Entry 8XAX (electron microscopy, 2.92 A resolution); this record covers chains C and H of the 20 polymer chains in the assembly.

# Chain C
Name: ATP-binding protein
Organism: Escherichia coli
UniProtKB: A0A9X9SUP5 (A0A9X9SUP5_ECOLX); residue numbers follow UniProt; this construct covers 1-571
Sequence (571 residues; numbered 1 to 571; the number before each row is that of its first residue):
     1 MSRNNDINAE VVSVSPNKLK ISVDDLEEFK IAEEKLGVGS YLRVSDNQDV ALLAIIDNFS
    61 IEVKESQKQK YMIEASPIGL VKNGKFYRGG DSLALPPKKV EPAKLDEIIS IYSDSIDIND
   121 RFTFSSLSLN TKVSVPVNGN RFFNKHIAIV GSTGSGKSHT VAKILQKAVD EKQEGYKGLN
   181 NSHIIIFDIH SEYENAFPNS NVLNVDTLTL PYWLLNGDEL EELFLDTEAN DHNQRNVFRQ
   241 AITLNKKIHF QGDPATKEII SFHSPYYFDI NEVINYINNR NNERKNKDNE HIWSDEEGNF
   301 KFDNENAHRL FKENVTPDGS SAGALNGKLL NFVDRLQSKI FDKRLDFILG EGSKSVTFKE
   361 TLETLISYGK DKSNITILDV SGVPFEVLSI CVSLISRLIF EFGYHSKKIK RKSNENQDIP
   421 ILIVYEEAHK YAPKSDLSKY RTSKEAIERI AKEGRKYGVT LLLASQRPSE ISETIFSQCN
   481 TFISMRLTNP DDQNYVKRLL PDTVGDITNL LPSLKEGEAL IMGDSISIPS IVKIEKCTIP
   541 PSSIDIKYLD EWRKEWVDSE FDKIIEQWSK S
Unresolved in the structure: 1-4
Metal / ion sites: Mg2+: S158 (together with AMP-PNP)
Residues lining bound ligands:
  - AMP-PNP (ANP; phosphoaminophosphonic acid-adenylate ester), molecule 1: S152, T153, G154, S155, G156, K157, S158, H159, E427, Q466, E516, G517, K533, I534, E535, K536, S543, D545
  - AMP-PNP (ANP), molecule 2: K452, R455, K456
What the authors report for this chain:
  - mutagenesis - K157A: decreased growth in response to phage lambda

# Chain H
Name: DUF4297
Organism: Escherichia coli
UniProtKB: A0A9X9SUN3 (A0A9X9SUN3_ECOLX); numbering as in UniProt (aligned over 1-394)
Sequence (394 residues; each row starts with the number of its first residue):
     1 MDRSAVDTIR GYCYQVDKTI IEIFSLPQMD DSIDIECIED VDVYNDGHLT AIQCKYYEST
    61 DYNHSVISKP IRLMLSHFKD NKEKGANYYL YGHYKSGQEK LTLPLKVDFF KSNFLTYTEK
   121 KIKHEYHIEN GLTEEDLQAF LDRLVININA KSFDDQKKET IQIIKNHFQC EDYEAEHYLY
   181 SNAFRKTYDI SCNKKDRRIK KSDFVESINK SKVLFNIWFY QYEGRKEYLR KLKESFIRRS
   241 VNTSPYARFF ILEFQDKTDI KTVKDCIYKI QSNWSNLSKR TDRPYSPFLL FHGTSDANLY
   301 ELKNQLFNED LIFTDGYPFK GSVFTPKMLI EGFSNKEIHF QFINDIDDFN ETLNSINIRK
   361 EVYQFYTENC LDIPSQLPQV NIQVKDFADI KEIV
Unresolved in the structure: 1-150

# Interface between chain C and chain H
Residue-residue contacts - 13 pairs, chain C then chain H:
  L26(C) with R283(H), hydrogen bond (backbone-side chain)
  E27(C) with R283(H), salt bridge
  E28(C) with S244(H), hydrogen bond (backbone-side chain)
  F29(C) with T243(H); S244(H); P245(H); R283(H)
  E33(C) with N242(H), hydrogen bond
  V63(C) with R280(H)
  K64(C) with R280(H)
  E65(C) with K279(H), salt bridge; R280(H)
  Q69(C) with D282(H)
Also at the interface, not in a pair above, chain H (10 interface residues in all): S240, Y246

# In short
The interface between chain C and chain H involves 9 residues on one side and 10 on the other; the contacts
include 3 hydrogen bonds and 2 salt bridges. Polar contacts include E27(C)-R283(H), E65(C)-K279(H) and
L26(C)-R283(H). Chain C binds AMP-PNP. From the paper: K157A of chain C reduces growth in response to phage
lambda.
Chain C is ATP-binding protein and chain H is DUF4297, both from Escherichia coli; the structure, Cryo-EM
structure of an anti-phage defense complex bound to AMPPNP and DNA at state 2, was determined by electron
microscopy (same publication as 8XAU, 8XAV, 8XAW and 8XAY).
